PDB entry 3UD2 | X-ray diffraction, 2.21 A resolution | chain C

Chain C:
Molecule: Ankyrin-1
From: Homo sapiens
Notes: fragment: SeMet ZU5A-ZU5B Ankyrin-R
UniProt: P16157 (ANK1_HUMAN); residues 911-1233 here = UniProt positions 911-1233
Sequence (326 residues; numbered 908 to 1233; the number before each row is that of its first residue):
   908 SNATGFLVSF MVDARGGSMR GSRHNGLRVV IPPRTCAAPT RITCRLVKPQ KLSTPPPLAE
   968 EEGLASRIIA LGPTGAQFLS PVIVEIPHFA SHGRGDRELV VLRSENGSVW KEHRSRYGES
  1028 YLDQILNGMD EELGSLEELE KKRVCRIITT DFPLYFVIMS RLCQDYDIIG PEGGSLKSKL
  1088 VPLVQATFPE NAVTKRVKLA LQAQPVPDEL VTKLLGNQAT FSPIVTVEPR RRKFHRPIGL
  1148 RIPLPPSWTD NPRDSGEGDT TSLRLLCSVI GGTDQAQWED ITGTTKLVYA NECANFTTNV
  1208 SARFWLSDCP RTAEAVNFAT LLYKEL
Not modelled in the structure: 908-911
Modified positions: Mse918, Mse926, Mse1036, Mse1066 (selenomethionine; parent Met)
Construct notes: expression tag (908-910); variant Ile1075 (Thr in P16157)
Bound ions: Na+ near Arg1004 (its only coordinating residue here)
UniProt features mapped onto this chain:
  - modified residue: Thr961 (Phosphothreonine), Tyr1073 (Phosphotyrosine), Ser1082 (Phosphoserine)
  - natural variant: Ile1054 (I1054T: In SPH1), Ile1075 (T1075I: this construct carries the variant)
Reported in the primary citation:
  - disease-associated variants - I1075T, W1185R: decreased stability (proposed by the authors, not directly observed)

Summary:
The paper reports that I1075T and W1185R reduce stability.
Chain C is Ankyrin-1 (Homo sapiens); the structure, Crystal structure of Selenomethionine ZU5A-ZU5B protein
domains of human erythrocyte ankyrin, was determined by X-ray diffraction together with 3UD1 from the same
study.
